2VIV - chain A; structure by X-ray diffraction, 1.72 A resolution.

== Chain A ==
Protein: Urokinase-type plasminogen activator chain B
Source organism: Homo sapiens
Notes: EC 3.4.21.73; fragment: catalytic domain, residues 179-431
UniProtKB: P00749 (UROK_HUMAN); the construct lacks a stretch of the UniProt sequence and is renumbered around it, so the offset changes along the chain: 16-37 = UniProt 179-200; 38-60 = UniProt 205-227; 63-97 = UniProt 234-268; 98-110 = UniProt 271-283; 5 more segments
Sequence (253 residues; each row starts with the number of its first residue; note: 1 number in that range is skipped by the numbering (no residue carries it; nothing is unmodelled there); a row labelled like 37A-37D holds insertion residues (37A, then the next letters in order)):
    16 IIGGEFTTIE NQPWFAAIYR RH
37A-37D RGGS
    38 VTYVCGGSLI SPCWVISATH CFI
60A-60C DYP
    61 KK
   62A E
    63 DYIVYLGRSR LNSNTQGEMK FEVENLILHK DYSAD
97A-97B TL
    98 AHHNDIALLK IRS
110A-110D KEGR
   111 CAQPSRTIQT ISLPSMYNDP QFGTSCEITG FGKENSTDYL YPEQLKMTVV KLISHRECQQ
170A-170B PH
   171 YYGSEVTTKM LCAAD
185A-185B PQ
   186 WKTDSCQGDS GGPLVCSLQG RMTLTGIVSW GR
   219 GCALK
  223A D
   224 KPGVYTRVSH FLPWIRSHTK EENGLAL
Not modelled in the structure: 246-250
Cystine bridges: Cys42-Cys58, Cys50-Cys111, Cys136-Cys201, Cys168-Cys182, Cys191-Cys220
Differences from the reference sequence: engineered mutation Ile47 (Met214 in P00749), Ser122 (Cys299 in P00749)
Ligand contacts: VG2 (4-(2-aminoethoxy)-N-(3-chloro-5-piperidin-1-ylphenyl)-3,5-dimethylbenzamide): His57, Tyr94, His99, Asp189, Ser190, Cys191, Gln192, Ser195, Val213, Ser214, Trp215, Gly216, Gly219, Cys220, Gly226
Swiss-Prot annotation at these positions:
  - active site (Charge relay system): His57, Asp102, Ser195
  - modified residue: Ser146 (Phosphoserine)
  - glycosylation: Asn145 (N-linked (GlcNAc...) asparagine)

== Summary ==
Chain A binds compound VG2. From UniProt: 3 active-site residues.
Chain A is Urokinase-type plasminogen activator chain B (Homo sapiens); the structure, Fragment-Based
Discovery of Mexiletine Derivatives as Orally Bioavailable Inhibitors of Urokinase-Type Plasminogen Activator,
was determined by X-ray diffraction (same publication as 2VIN, 2VIO, 2VIP, 2VIQ and 2VIW).
